PDB entry 1X94 | X-ray diffraction, 2.50 A resolution | chains A and B

== Chain A (and B) ==
Protein: putative Phosphoheptose isomerase
From: Vibrio cholerae
Notes: chain B of this document is another copy of the same molecule, construct and numbering; everything in this record applies to it too
Reference sequence: Q9KPY2 (GMHA_VIBCH); numbering as in UniProt (aligned over 1-191)
Sequence (191 residues; row label = number of the first residue in the row):
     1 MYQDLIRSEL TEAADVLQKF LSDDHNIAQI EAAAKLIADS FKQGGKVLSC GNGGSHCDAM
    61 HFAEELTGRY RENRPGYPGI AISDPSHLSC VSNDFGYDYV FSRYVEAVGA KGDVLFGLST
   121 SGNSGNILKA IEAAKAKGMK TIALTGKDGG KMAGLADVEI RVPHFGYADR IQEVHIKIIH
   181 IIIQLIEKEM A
Disordered / not traced: 83-97

== Interface between chain A and chain B ==
Residue-residue contacts - 73 pairs, chain A then chain B:
  Tyr-2(A) with Glu-31(B); Leu-185(B), hydrogen bond (side chain-backbone); Glu-189(B)
  Gln-3(A) with Ile-27(B); Ala-28(B); Glu-31(B), hydrogen bond
  Ile-6(A) with Ile-27(B); Ile-30(B), hydrophobic; Glu-31(B); Ile-181(B); Leu-185(B), hydrophobic
  Arg-7(A) with Leu-21(B), hydrogen bond (side chain-backbone); Ser-22(B); Asp-24(B), salt bridge; Ile-27(B)
  Glu-9(A) with Ile-181(B); Gln-184(B), hydrogen bond
  Leu-10(A) with Leu-17(B); Leu-21(B), hydrophobic; Ile-27(B), hydrophobic; Ile-181(B), hydrophobic
  Thr-11(A) with Leu-21(B)
  Ala-13(A) with Leu-17(B); Lys-177(B)
  Ala-14(A) with Leu-17(B), hydrophobic
  Leu-17(A) with Leu-10(B); Ala-13(B); Ala-14(B)
  Leu-21(A) with Arg-7(B), hydrogen bond (backbone-side chain); Leu-10(B), hydrophobic
  Asp-24(A) with Gln-3(B), hydrogen bond (backbone-side chain); Arg-7(B), salt bridge
  Ile-27(A) with Gln-3(B); Ile-6(B); Arg-7(B)
  Ala-28(A) with Gln-3(B)
  Ile-30(A) with Ile-6(B), hydrophobic
  Glu-31(A) with Met-1(B); Tyr-2(B), hydrogen bond (side chain-backbone); Ile-6(B)
  Gly-53(A) with His-61(B)
  Gly-54(A) with His-61(B), hydrogen bond (backbone-side chain)
  Cys-57(A) with Cys-57(B), hydrogen bond (side chain-backbone); His-61(B)
  His-61(A) with Gly-54(B), hydrogen bond (side chain-backbone); Cys-57(B), hydrogen bond; Asp-58(B)
  Glu-64(A) with Gly-54(B); His-56(B); Cys-57(B), hydrogen bond
  Glu-65(A) with Tyr-167(B)
  Arg-69(A) with Tyr-167(B), hydrogen bond
  Tyr-167(A) with Arg-69(B), hydrogen bond
  Asp-169(A) with His-180(B), salt bridge; Gln-184(B)
  Gln-172(A) with His-180(B), hydrogen bond
  Glu-173(A) with Lys-177(B); His-180(B), salt bridge
  Ile-176(A) with Ile-176(B), hydrophobic
  Lys-177(A) with Ala-13(B); Glu-173(B); Lys-177(B)
  His-180(A) with Asp-169(B); Gln-172(B), hydrogen bond; Glu-173(B), salt bridge
  Ile-181(A) with Ile-6(B); Glu-9(B); Leu-10(B), hydrophobic
  Gln-184(A) with Glu-9(B)
  Leu-185(A) with Tyr-2(B), hydrophobic; Ile-6(B), hydrophobic
  Lys-188(A) with Leu-5(B)
  Glu-189(A) with Tyr-2(B), hydrogen bond
Interface residues without a listed pair, chain A (39 interface residues in all): Phe-20, Ser-22, Asp-23, Met-60
Interface residues without a listed pair, chain B (42 interface residues in all): Thr-11, Gln-18, Phe-20, Asp-23, Ser-55, Glu-65, Arg-170

== In short ==
39 residues of chain A face 42 of chain B across their interface; the contacts include 17 hydrogen bonds and 5
salt bridges. Polar contacts include Arg-7(A)/Asp-24(B), Asp-169(A)/His-180(B) and Glu-173(A)/His-180(B).
Chain A and chain B are both putative Phosphoheptose isomerase (Vibrio cholerae); the structure, Crystal
Structure of a Hypothetical protein, was determined by X-ray diffraction, deposited together with 1TK9.
